PDB entry 3OYN | X-ray diffraction, 2.68 A resolution | chains A and D of the 4 polymer chains in the assembly

# Chain A
Protein: PFV integrase
Source organism: Human spumaretrovirus
Notes: fragment: to 1143
UniProtKB: P14350 (POL_FOAMV); residues 1-392 here correspond to UniProt positions 752-1143 (UniProt number = residue number + 751)
Amino-acid sequence (395 residues; row label = number of the first residue in the row; numbers below 1 keep their minus sign (Gly-2 is residue -2)):
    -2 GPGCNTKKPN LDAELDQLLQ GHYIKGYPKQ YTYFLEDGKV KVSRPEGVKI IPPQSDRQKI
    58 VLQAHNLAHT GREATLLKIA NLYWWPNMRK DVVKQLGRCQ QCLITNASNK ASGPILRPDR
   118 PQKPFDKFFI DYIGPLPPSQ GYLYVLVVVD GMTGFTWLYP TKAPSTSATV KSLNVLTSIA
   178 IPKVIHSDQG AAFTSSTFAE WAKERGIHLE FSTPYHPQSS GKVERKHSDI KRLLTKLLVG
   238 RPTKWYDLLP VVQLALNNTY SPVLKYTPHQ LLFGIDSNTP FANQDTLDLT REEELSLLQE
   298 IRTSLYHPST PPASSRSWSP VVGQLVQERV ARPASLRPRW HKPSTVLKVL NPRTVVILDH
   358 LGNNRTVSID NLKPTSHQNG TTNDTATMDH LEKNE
Disordered / not traced: -2 to 7, 376-392
Differences from the reference sequence: expression tag (-2 to 0); variant Ser217 (Gly968 in P14350), Gly218 (Ser969 in P14350); engineered mutation His224 (Asn975 in P14350)
Bound ions: Zn2+: His62, His66, Cys96, Cys99; Mg2+ site 1: Asp128, Asp185 (together with magnesium); Mg2+ site 2: Asp128, Glu221 (together with magnesium)
Small-molecule neighbours: magnesium (ZZX; (6S)-2-(3-chloro-4-fluorobenzyl)-8-ethyl-10-hydroxy-N,6-dimethyl-1,9-dioxo-1,2,6,7,8,9-hexahydropyrazino[1',2':1,5]pyrrolo[2,3-d]pyridazine-4-carboxamide): Asp128, Tyr129, Asp185, Gln186, Gly187, Tyr212, Pro214, Gln215, Glu221
Curated features (UniProtKB/Swiss-Prot):
  - binding site (Mg(2+)): Asp123, Asp185
From the paper describing this entry:
  - mutagenesis - S217Q: decreased catalytic activity
  - mutagenesis - S217H: increased catalytic activity
  - mutagenesis - S217H (Kd 200 nM): decreased binding to magnesium

# Chain D
Molecule: 17-nt DNA strand
Sequence (17 nucleotides; row label = number of the first residue in the row):
     1 TGCGAAATTC CATGACA

# Chain A / chain D interface
Contacting residue pairs (8):
  Glu221(A) - DC16(D)  sugar contact
  Arg222(A) - DG14(D)  base contact
  Arg222(A) - DA15(D)  base contact
  Arg222(A) - DC16(D)  base contact
  His224(A) - DC16(D)  phosphate contact
  Ser225(A) - DC16(D)  sugar contact
  Lys228(A) - DA17(D)  salt bridge to the phosphate
  Lys262(A) - DT9(D)  salt bridge to the phosphate
Also at the interface, not in a pair above, chain A (8 interface residues in all): Tyr129, Ile130

# In short
The interface between chain A and chain D involves 8 residues on one side and 5 on the other, with 2 salt
bridges. Polar pairs include Lys228(A)-DA17(D) and Lys262(A)-DT9(D). Magnesium is bound between chain A and
chain D. From the paper: S217Q of chain A reduces catalytic activity; S217H of chain A increases catalytic
activity.
Chain A is PFV integrase (Human spumaretrovirus) and chain D is a 17-nt DNA strand; the structure, Crystal
structure of the PFV N224H mutant intasome bound to magnesium and the INSTI MK2048, was determined by X-ray
diffraction together with 3OYA, 3OYB, 3OYC, 3OYD, 3OYE, 3OYF and 4 further entries from the same study.
